5I54 - chain A; structure by X-ray diffraction, 1.61 A resolution.

Chain A:
Protein: Lysozyme C
Organism: Gallus gallus
Notes: EC 3.2.1.17
Reference sequence: P00698 (LYSC_CHICK); residues 1-129 here correspond to UniProt positions 19-147 (UniProt number = residue number + 18)
Chain sequence (129 residues; row label = number of the first residue in the row):
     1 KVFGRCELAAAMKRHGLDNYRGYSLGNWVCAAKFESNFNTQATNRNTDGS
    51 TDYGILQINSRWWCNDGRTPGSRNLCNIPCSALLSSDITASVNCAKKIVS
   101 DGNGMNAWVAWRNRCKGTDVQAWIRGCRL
Disulfide bonds: Cys6-Cys127, Cys30-Cys115, Cys64-Cys80, Cys76-Cys94
Small-molecule neighbours:
  - urea (URE), molecule 1: Cys6, Glu7, Ala10, Cys127, Arg128
  - urea (URE), molecule 2: Ala10, Lys13, Arg14, Leu129
  - urea (URE), molecule 3: Thr43, Asn44, Arg45, Thr51
  - urea (URE), molecule 4: Leu56, Gln57, Ile58, Asn59, Trp63, Ile98, Ala107, Trp108
  - urea (URE), molecule 5: Asn65, Asp66, Gly67, Arg68, Thr69, Pro70, Ser72
  - urea (URE), molecule 6: Gly117, Thr118, Asp119
  - urea (URE), molecule 7: Gln121, Ile124, Gly126, Cys127, Leu129
Swiss-Prot annotation at these positions:
  - active site: Glu35, Asp52
  - binding site (substrate): Asp101
What the authors report for this chain:
  - conformationally variable residues (side-chain flip): Ile55

Summary:
Chain A binds 7 copies of urea. From UniProt: active-site residues Glu35 and Asp52 and substrate-binding
residue Asp101. From the paper: conformational variability at Ile55.
Chain A is Lysozyme C (Gallus gallus); the structure, Exploring onset of lysozyme denaturation by urea - soak
period 4 hours, was determined by X-ray diffraction (same publication as 5I4W, 5I4X, 5I4Y and 5I53).
